8ZRR - chains A and B of the 4 polymer chains in the assembly; structure by electron microscopy, 3.61 A resolution.

# Chain A (and B)
Name: Capsid protein
Source organism: hepatitis B virus genotype C
Notes: chain B of this document is another copy of the same molecule, construct and numbering; everything in this record applies to it too
UniProt: A0A679FG23 (A0A679FG23_HBV); numbering as in UniProt (aligned over 1-142)
Sequence (142 residues; numbered 1 to 142; the number before each row is that of its first residue):
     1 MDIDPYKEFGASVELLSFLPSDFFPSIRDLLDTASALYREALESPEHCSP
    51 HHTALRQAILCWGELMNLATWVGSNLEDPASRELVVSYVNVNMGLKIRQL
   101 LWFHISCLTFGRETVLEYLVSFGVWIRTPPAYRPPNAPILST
Not modelled in the structure: 1-2 (chain B: 1)
Reported in the primary citation:
  - mutagenesis - E77A: unchanged binding to cAbD4
  - mutagenesis - R127A, P130A, A131R: unchanged binding to 12 human anti-HBc mAbs
  - mutagenesis - P20A: decreased binding to Group I and Group III mAbs

# How chain A and chain B interact
Residue-residue contacts - 24 pairs, chain A then chain B:
  P5(A) - Q57(B)
  K7(A) - E43(B)
  K7(A) - P45(B)
  E8(A) - R56(B)  salt bridge
  R39(A) - D2(B)  salt bridge
  E43(A) - K7(B)  salt bridge
  P50(A) - T53(B)
  T53(A) - E8(B)  hydrogen bond
  R56(A) - E8(B)  salt bridge
  I59(A) - I3(B)  hydrophobic
  C61(A) - C61(B)  hydrophobic
  C61(A) - E64(B)
  E64(A) - M93(B)
  E64(A) - K96(B)
  N67(A) - Y88(B)
  L68(A) - M93(B)  hydrophobic
  W71(A) - L84(B)  hydrophobic
  W71(A) - Y88(B)  hydrophobic
  S81(A) - L76(B)
  Y88(A) - L68(B)  hydrophobic
  Y88(A) - W71(B)
  M93(A) - E64(B)
  M93(A) - L68(B)  hydrophobic
  L100(A) - Q57(B)
Other interface residues (no listed pair), chain A (24 interface residues in all): I3, D4, Q57, L60, L84, K96
Other interface residues (no listed pair), chain B (24 interface residues in all): P5, L42, S44, C48, L60, L100

# In short
The chain A/chain B interface involves 24 residues from each chain; the contacts include 1 hydrogen bond and 4
salt bridges. Among the polar pairs are E8(A)-R56(B), R39(A)-D2(B) and E43(A)-K7(B). From the paper: P20A of
chain A reduces binding to Group I and Group III mAbs; R127A, P130A and A131R of chain A leave binding to 12
human anti-HBc mAbs unchanged.
Both chains are Capsid protein (hepatitis B virus genotype C). Entry 8ZRR (Dimer-AB and Fab-hl complex of
HBcAg) was determined by electron microscopy together with 8ZRE and 8ZRH from the same study.
